Entry 9HIX (electron microscopy, 2.60 A resolution); this record covers chains I and J of the 3 polymer chains in the assembly.

Chain I:
Name: Cyclin-H
Organism: Homo sapiens
UniProtKB: P51946 (CCNH_HUMAN); residue numbers follow UniProt; this construct covers 1-323
Chain sequence (324 residues; numbered 0 to 323; the number before each row is that of its first residue; numbering starts at 0):
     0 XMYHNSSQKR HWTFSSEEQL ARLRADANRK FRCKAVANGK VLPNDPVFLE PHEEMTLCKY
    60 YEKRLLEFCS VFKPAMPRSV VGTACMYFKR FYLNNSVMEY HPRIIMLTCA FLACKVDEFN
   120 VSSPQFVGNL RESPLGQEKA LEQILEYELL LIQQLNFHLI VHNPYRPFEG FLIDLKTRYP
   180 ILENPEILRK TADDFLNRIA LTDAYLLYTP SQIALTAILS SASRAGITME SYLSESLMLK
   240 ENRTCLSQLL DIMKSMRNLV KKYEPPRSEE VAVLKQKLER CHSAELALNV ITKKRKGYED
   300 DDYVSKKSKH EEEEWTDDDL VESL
Not modelled in the structure: 37-43, 284-323
Modified residues: ACE (acetyl group) at position 0
Construct notes: acetylation (0)
Swiss-Prot annotation at these positions:
  - modified residue: Ser5 (Phosphoserine), Ser132 (Phosphoserine), Ser304 (Phosphoserine), Thr315 (Phosphothreonine), Ser322 (Phosphoserine)
  - mutagenesis: Ser5 (S5A: No effect on the transcriptional activity of the reconstituted TFIIH complex), Ser304 (S304A: No effect on the transcriptional activity of the reconstituted TFIIH complex)

Chain J:
Name: Cyclin-dependent kinase 7
Organism: Homo sapiens
Notes: EC 2.7.11.22, 2.7.11.23
UniProtKB: P50613 (CDK7_HUMAN); residue numbers follow UniProt; this construct covers 1-346
Chain sequence (349 residues; each row starts with the number of its first residue; numbers below 1 keep their minus sign (Ser-2 is residue -2)):
    -2 SNAMALDVKS RAKRYEKLDF LGEGQFATVY KARDKNTNQI VAIKKIKLGH RSEAKDGINR
    58 TALREIKLLQ ELSHPNIIGL LDAFGHKSNI SLVFDFMETN LEVIIKDNSL VLTPSHIKAY
   118 MLMTLQGLEY LHQHWILHRD LKPNNLLLDE NGVLKLADFG LAKSFGSPNR AYTHQVVTRW
   178 YRAPELLFGA RMYGVGVDMW AVGCILAELL LRVPFLPGDS DLDQLTRIFE TLGTPTEEQW
   238 PDMCSLPDYV TFKSFPGIPL HHIFSAAGDD LLDLIQGLFL FNPCARITAT QALKMKYFSN
   298 RPGPTPGCQL PRPNCPVETL KEQSNPALAI KRKRTEALEQ GGLPKKLIF
Not modelled in the structure: -2 to 9, 31-36, 45-51, 166-171, 313-346
Glycans and other covalent adducts: compound V0G linked to Cys312
Construct notes: expression tag (-2 to 0); engineered mutation Asn97 (Asp in P50613)
Residues lining bound ligands: V0G (N-(3-{[5-chloro-4-(1H-indol-3-yl)pyrimidin-2-yl]amino}phenyl)-4-{[4-(dimethylamino)butanoyl]amino}benzamide): Leu18, Gly19, Glu20, Gly21, Val26, Ala39, Lys41, Phe91, Asp92, Phe93, Met94, Glu95, Thr96, Asn97, Val100, Asn141, Asn142, Leu144, Asp155, Pro310
Swiss-Prot annotation at these positions:
  - active site: Asp137 (Proton acceptor)
  - binding site (ATP): Leu18 to Val26, Lys41
  - modified residue: Ala2 (N-acetylalanine), Ser7 (Phosphoserine), Ser164 (Phosphoserine), Thr170 (Phosphothreonine), Ser321 (Phosphoserine)
  - mutagenesis: Lys41 (K41A: Total loss of activity; K41M: No effect on interaction with HINT1), Phe91 (F91G: Enhanced capacity to bind ATP analogs), Ser164 (S164A: No mitotic repression of transcriptional activity of the reconstituted TFIIH complex), Thr170 (T170A: Total loss of activity. Total loss of transcriptional activity of the reconstituted TFIIH complex; T170E: No effect on interaction with HINT1)

Chain I / chain J interface:
Residue-residue contacts (35; chain I residue first):
  ACE_0(I) with His131(J)
  Asn4(I) with His131(J), hydrogen bond
  Ser5(I) with Glu68(J)
  Ser6(I) with Glu68(J), hydrogen bond
  Phe110(I) with Asp53(J)
  Lys114(I) with Asp53(J), hydrogen bond (side chain-backbone); Gly54(J); Ile55(J), hydrogen bond (side chain-backbone); Leu60(J)
  Val115(I) with Lys64(J), hydrogen bond (backbone-side chain)
  Glu117(I) with Arg61(J), salt bridge; Lys64(J), salt bridge
  Asn119(I) with Arg57(J)
  Val120(I) with Arg57(J), hydrogen bond (backbone-side chain)
  Ser122(I) with Lys52(J), hydrogen bond (side chain-backbone); Asp53(J)
  Glu141(I) with Lys52(J), salt bridge; Lys84(J), salt bridge
  Leu144(I) with Lys52(J); Gly54(J); Lys84(J)
  Glu145(I) with Lys84(J)
  Glu147(I) with Ile55(J), hydrogen bond (side chain-backbone)
  Leu148(I) with Gly82(J); His83(J); Lys84(J)
  Ile151(I) with Ile55(J), hydrophobic; Leu60(J), hydrophobic
  Asn155(I) with Gln67(J)
  Phe156(I) with Gln67(J), hydrogen bond (backbone-side chain); Ala80(J)
  His157(I) with Gln67(J)
  Leu158(I) with Leu60(J), hydrophobic
  Ile159(I) with Lys64(J); Glu68(J)
Also at the interface, not in a pair above, chain I (25 interface residues in all): Met1, Leu111, Leu140
Also at the interface, not in a pair above, chain J (23 interface residues in all): Asn56, Ile63, Ser85, Ile87, Tyr127, Gln130, Trp132, Lys160

Overview:
The interface between chain I and chain J involves 25 residues on one side and 23 on the other; the contacts
include 9 hydrogen bonds and 4 salt bridges. Among the polar pairs are Glu117(I)-Arg61(J), Glu117(I)-Lys64(J)
and Glu141(I)-Lys52(J). Compound V0G is covalently linked to Cys312(J).
Chain I is Cyclin-H and chain J is Cyclin-dependent kinase 7, both from Homo sapiens; the structure, Cryo-EM
structure of CAK (CDK7 D97N mutant) in complex with THZ1, was determined by electron microscopy.
